7OS6 - chains DDD and CCC; structure by X-ray diffraction, 1.43 A resolution.

== Chain DDD (and CCC) ==
Protein: L-asparaginase
Organism: Rhizobium etli (strain CFN 42 / ATCC 51251)
Notes: chain CCC of this document is another copy of the same molecule, construct and numbering; everything in this record applies to it too
Reference sequence: Q2K0Z2 (Q2K0Z2_RHIEC); residues 1-367 here = UniProt positions 1-367
Chain sequence (373 residues; each row starts with the number of its first residue; numbers below 1 keep their minus sign (Gly-5 is residue -5)):
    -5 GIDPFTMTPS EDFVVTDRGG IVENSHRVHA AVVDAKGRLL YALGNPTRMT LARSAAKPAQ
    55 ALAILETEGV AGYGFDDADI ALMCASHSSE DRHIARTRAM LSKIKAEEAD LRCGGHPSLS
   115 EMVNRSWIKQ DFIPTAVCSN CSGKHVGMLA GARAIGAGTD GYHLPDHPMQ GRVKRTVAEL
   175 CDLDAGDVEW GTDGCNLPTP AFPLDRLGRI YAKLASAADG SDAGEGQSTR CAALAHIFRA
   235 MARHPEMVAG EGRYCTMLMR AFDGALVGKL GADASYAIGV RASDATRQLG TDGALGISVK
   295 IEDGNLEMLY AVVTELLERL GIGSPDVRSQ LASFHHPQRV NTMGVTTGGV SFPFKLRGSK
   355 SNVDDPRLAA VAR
Unresolved in the structure: -5 to 2, 353-367
Modified positions: Cys249 (S-hydroxycysteine; CSO)
Construct notes: expression tag (-5 to 0)
Metal / ion sites: Zn2+: Cys135, Lys138, Cys189
From the paper describing this entry:
  - catalytic residues: Ser48, Lys51, Ser80, Lys263 (proposed by the authors, not directly observed)
  - mutagenesis - S48A, K51A, S80A, K263A: abolished catalytic activity on l-Asn
  - mutagenesis - C135A: abolished catalytic activity
  - mutagenesis - K51A (Tm 50 degC): unchanged stability
  - mutagenesis - K263A (Tm 52 degC): increased stability
  - mutagenesis - S48A, S80A, C135A (Tm 48.5 degC): decreased stability
  - mutagenesis - S48A, S80A: decreased expression

== Interface between chain DDD and chain CCC ==
Contacting residue pairs - 86 pairs, chain DDD then chain CCC:
  Arg12(DDD) with Leu45(CCC); Arg47(CCC); Thr186(CCC), hydrogen bond (side chain-backbone); Asp187(CCC); Gly188(CCC); Thr193(CCC)
  Ile15(DDD) with Leu45(CCC), hydrophobic; Glu183(CCC); Trp184(CCC); Gly185(CCC); Ala195(CCC), hydrophobic
  Val16(DDD) with Leu45(CCC)
  Glu17(DDD) with Arg42(CCC), hydrogen bond (backbone-side chain); Leu45(CCC); Arg47(CCC), salt bridge; Asp267(CCC); Lys294(CCC), hydrogen bond (backbone-side chain)
  Asn18(DDD) with Asp267(CCC), hydrogen bond; Lys294(CCC), hydrogen bond; Glu296(CCC); Asp297(CCC); Gly298(CCC)
  Ser19(DDD) with Glu296(CCC), hydrogen bond; Asp297(CCC)
  His20(DDD) with Asp297(CCC)
  Arg42(DDD) with Glu17(CCC), hydrogen bond (side chain-backbone)
  Leu45(DDD) with Arg12(CCC); Ile15(CCC), hydrophobic; Val16(CCC); Glu17(CCC)
  Arg47(DDD) with Arg12(CCC); Glu17(CCC), salt bridge
  Arg106(DDD) with Met337(CCC)
  Cys107(DDD) with Met337(CCC)
  Gly108(DDD) with Thr336(CCC), hydrogen bond (backbone-side chain); Met337(CCC)
  Gly109(DDD) with Thr336(CCC)
  Arg119(DDD) with Ile122(CCC)
  Ile122(DDD) with Arg119(CCC); Ile122(CCC), hydrophobic; Lys123(CCC)
  Lys123(DDD) with Ile122(CCC); Lys123(CCC); Asp125(CCC), salt bridge
  Asp125(DDD) with Lys123(CCC), salt bridge
  Glu183(DDD) with Ile15(CCC)
  Trp184(DDD) with Ile15(CCC)
  Gly185(DDD) with Ile15(CCC)
  Thr186(DDD) with Arg12(CCC), hydrogen bond (backbone-side chain); Asn335(CCC); Thr341(CCC)
  Asp187(DDD) with Arg12(CCC); Asn335(CCC), hydrogen bond (backbone-side chain)
  Gly188(DDD) with Arg12(CCC); Asn335(CCC); Thr336(CCC), hydrogen bond (backbone-side chain)
  Cys189(DDD) with Thr336(CCC)
  Asn190(DDD) with Asn335(CCC), hydrogen bond; Met337(CCC); Val339(CCC)
  Thr193(DDD) with Arg12(CCC)
  Ala195(DDD) with Ile15(CCC), hydrophobic
  Asp267(DDD) with Glu17(CCC); Asn18(CCC), hydrogen bond
  Lys294(DDD) with Glu17(CCC), hydrogen bond (side chain-backbone); Asn18(CCC), hydrogen bond
  Glu296(DDD) with Asn18(CCC); Ser19(CCC), hydrogen bond
  Asp297(DDD) with Asn18(CCC); Ser19(CCC); His20(CCC); Asp297(CCC)
  Gly298(DDD) with Asn18(CCC)
  Asn335(DDD) with Thr186(CCC); Asp187(CCC), hydrogen bond (side chain-backbone); Gly188(CCC); Asn190(CCC), hydrogen bond
  Thr336(DDD) with Gly108(CCC), hydrogen bond (side chain-backbone); Gly109(CCC); Gly188(CCC), hydrogen bond (side chain-backbone)
  Met337(DDD) with Arg106(CCC); Cys107(CCC); Gly108(CCC); Asn190(CCC)
  Val339(DDD) with Asn190(CCC)
  Thr341(DDD) with Thr186(CCC)
Other interface residues (no listed pair), chain DDD (42 interface residues in all): Arg21, His110, Ala266, Ile295
Other interface residues (no listed pair), chain CCC (42 interface residues in all): Arg21, His110, Cys189, Ala266, Ile295

== Summary ==
The chain DDD/chain CCC interface involves 42 residues from each chain, with 20 hydrogen bonds and 4 salt
bridges. Polar pairs include Glu17(DDD)-Arg47(CCC), Lys123(DDD)-Asp125(CCC) and Arg12(DDD)-Thr186(CCC). The
paper reports catalytic residues Ser48(DDD), Lys51(DDD) and Ser80(DDD) among others; S48A, K51A and S80A of
chain DDD, among others, abolish catalytic activity on l-Asn; 5 substitutions were tested in all.
Chain DDD and chain CCC are both L-asparaginase (Rhizobium etli (strain CFN 42 / ATCC 51251)); the structure,
Crystal structure of Rhizobium etli inducible L-asparaginase ReAV (monoclinic form MP1), was determined by
X-ray diffraction, deposited together with 7OS3, 7OS5, 7OU1 and 7OZ6.
